PDB entry 3U4E | X-ray diffraction, 2.19 A resolution | chains H and L of the 3 polymer chains in the assembly

# Chain H
Molecule: PG9 Heavy Chain
Source organism: Homo sapiens
Sequence (248 residues; row label = number of the first residue in the row; a row labelled like 82A-82C holds insertion residues (82A, then the next letters in order)):
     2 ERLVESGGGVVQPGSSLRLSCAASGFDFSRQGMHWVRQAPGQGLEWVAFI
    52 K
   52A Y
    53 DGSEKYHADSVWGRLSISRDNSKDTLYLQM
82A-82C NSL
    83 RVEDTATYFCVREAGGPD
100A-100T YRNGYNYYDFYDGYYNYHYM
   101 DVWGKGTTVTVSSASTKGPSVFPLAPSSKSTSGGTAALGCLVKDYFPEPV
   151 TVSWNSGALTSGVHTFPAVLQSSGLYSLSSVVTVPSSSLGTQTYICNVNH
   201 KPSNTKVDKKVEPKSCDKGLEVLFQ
Disordered / not traced: 217-225
Disulfides: Cys22-Cys92, Cys140-Cys196
Modified residues: Glu2 (pyroglutamic acid; PCA); Tyr100G (o-sulfo-l-tyrosine; TYS); Tyr100H (o-sulfo-l-tyrosine; TYS)
What the authors report for this chain:
  - binding site for N-acetylglucosamine: Arg100B, Asp100, Tyr100K
  - binding site for alpha-D-mannopyranose: Asn73, Asn100P, His100R

# Chain L
Molecule: PG9 Light Chain
Source organism: Homo sapiens
Sequence (216 residues; each row starts with the number of its first residue; note: 1 number in that range is skipped by the numbering (no residue carries it; nothing is unmodelled there); a row labelled like 27A-27C holds insertion residues (27A, then the next letters in order)):
     1 QSALTQPASVS
    13 GSPGQSITISCQGTS
27A-27C NDV
    28 GGYESVSWYQQHPGKAPKVVIYDVSKRPSGVSNRFSGSKSGNTASLTISG
    78 LQAEDEGDYYCKSLTSTR
   95A R
    96 RVFGTGTKLTV
  106A L
   107 GQPKAAPSVTLFPPSSEELQANKATLVCLISDFYPGAVTVAWKADSSPVK
   157 AGVETTTPSKQSNNKYAASSYLSLTPEQWKSHKSYSCQVTHEGSTVEKTV
   207 APTECS
Disordered / not traced: 211-212
Disulfides: Cys23-Cys88, Cys134-Cys193
What the authors report for this chain:
  - binding site for alpha-D-mannopyranose: Ser32, Asp50

# Chain H / chain L interface
Pairs across the interface (70; chain H residue first):
  His35(H) with Arg96(L)
  Val37(H) with Phe98(L), hydrophobic
  Gln39(H) with Gln38(L), hydrogen bond; Tyr87(L), hydrogen bond
  Gly42(H) with Thr163(L)
  Gln43(H) with Tyr87(L)
  Gly44(H) with Tyr87(L)
  Leu45(H) with Pro44(L), hydrophobic; Tyr87(L); Phe98(L)
  Trp47(H) with Arg95A(L); Arg96(L); Phe98(L)
  Phe50(H) with Arg96(L)
  Tyr58(H) with Thr94(L); Arg95(L)
  His59(H) with Arg95A(L), hydrogen bond (backbone-side chain)
  Asp61(H) with Arg95A(L), salt bridge
  Glu95(H) with Arg96(L), salt bridge
  Asn100P(H) with Arg96(L)
  Tyr100Q(H) with Asp50(L)
  His100R(H) with Ser32(L), hydrogen bond; Ser34(L); Lys89(L); Leu91(L); Arg96(L)
  Tyr100S(H) with Ser34(L); Tyr36(L); Val46(L), hydrophobic; Tyr49(L), hydrophobic
  Met100T(H) with Tyr36(L), hydrogen bond (backbone-side chain); Val46(L); Lys89(L); Phe98(L), hydrophobic
  Trp103(H) with Ala43(L), hydrophobic; Pro44(L), hydrogen bond (side chain-backbone)
  Gly104(H) with Ala43(L)
  Phe122(H) with Ser121(L); Glu123(L); Glu124(L)
  Pro123(H) with Ser121(L); Glu123(L)
  Leu124(H) with Phe118(L), hydrophobic
  Ala125(H) with Phe118(L)
  Lys129(H) with Thr205(L), hydrogen bond (side chain-backbone)
  Ser130(H) with Phe118(L)
  Ala137(H) with Phe118(L)
  Leu141(H) with Thr131(L); Tyr177(L), hydrophobic
  Lys143(H) with Glu124(L), salt bridge; Lys129(L); Thr131(L)
  His164(H) with Lys166(L); Gln167(L); Ala173(L)
  Phe166(H) with Leu135(L), hydrophobic; Ala173(L), hydrophobic; Ala174(L); Ser175(L)
  Pro167(H) with Thr162(L)
  Val169(H) with Glu160(L); Thr162(L)
  Leu170(H) with Glu160(L)
  Gln171(H) with Ser179(L)
  Leu178(H) with Tyr177(L)
  Ser179(H) with Val133(L); Tyr177(L), hydrogen bond
  Val181(H) with Leu135(L), hydrophobic
  Lys214(H) with Pro119(L)
  Cys216(H) with Glu210(L)
Interface residues without a listed pair, chain H (45 interface residues in all): Glu46, Glu56, Phe91, Leu138, Ser172
Interface residues without a listed pair, chain L (45 interface residues in all): Gln1, Thr116, Ala127, Ile136, Thr161, Ser165, Val206

# Overview
The chain H/chain L interface involves 45 residues from each chain; the contacts include 8 hydrogen bonds and
3 salt bridges. Polar pairs include Asp61(H)-Arg95A(L), Glu95(H)-Arg96(L) and Lys143(H)-Glu124(L). The paper
reports a binding site for alpha-D-mannopyranose at Asn73(H), Asn100P(H) and Ser32(L) among others; a binding
site for N-acetylglucosamine at Asp100(H), Arg100B(H) and Tyr100K(H).
Chain H is PG9 Heavy Chain and chain L is PG9 Light Chain, both from Homo sapiens; the structure, Crystal
Structure of PG9 Fab in Complex with V1V2 Region from HIV-1 strain CAP45, was determined by X-ray diffraction
(same publication as 3TCL, 3U1S, 3U36, 3U46 and 3U4B).
